Entry 4LVJ (X-ray diffraction, 2.17 A resolution); this record covers chains A and B of the 3 polymer chains in the assembly.

[Chain A]
Molecule: Plasmid recombination enzyme
From: Streptococcus agalactiae
Notes: fragment: Relaxase Domain of MobM protein
Reference sequence: P13925 (PRE_STRAG); residue numbers follow UniProt; this construct covers 2-199
Amino-acid sequence (198 residues; row label = number of the first residue in the row):
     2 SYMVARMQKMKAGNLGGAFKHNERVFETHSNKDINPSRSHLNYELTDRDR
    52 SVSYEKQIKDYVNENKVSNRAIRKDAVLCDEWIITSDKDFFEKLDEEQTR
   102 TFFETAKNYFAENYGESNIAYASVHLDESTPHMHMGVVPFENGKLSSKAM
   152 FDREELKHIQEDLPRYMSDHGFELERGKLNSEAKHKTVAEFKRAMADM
Disordered / not traced: 28-30, 197-199
Metal / ion sites: Mn2+: His22, His126, Glu129, His133, His135 (shared with 1 residue of chain C)
UniProt features mapped onto this chain:
  - binding site (DNA): Tyr44, Tyr115
Reported in the primary citation:
  - Mn2+ coordination: His22, His126, Glu129, His133, His135
  - binding site for ATAAAGTATAGTGTG oligonucleotide: Glu129
  - catalytic residues: Glu129
  - catalytic residues: Arg25 (proposed by the authors, not directly observed)
  - mutagenesis - H22A, H22Y, R25A: abolished catalytic activity
  - mutagenesis - Y44F: unchanged catalytic activity
  - mutagenesis - E129A, E129Q: decreased catalytic activity (relaxation activity)

[Chain B]
Molecule: ACTTTAT oligonucleotide
Notes: fragment: oligonucleotide_1 mimicking pMV158 oriT DNA hairpin
Sequence (7 nucleotides; numbered 1 to 7; the number before each row is that of its first residue):
     1 ACTTTAT

[Interface between chain A and chain B]
Residue-residue contacts (11; chain A residue first):
  Arg71(A) with DA6(B), phosphate contact; DT7(B), phosphate contact
  Ala72(A) with DA6(B), phosphate contact; DT7(B), hydrogen bond to the phosphate
  Arg74(A) with DT4(B), hydrogen bond to the base; DT5(B), hydrogen bond to the sugar; DA6(B), phosphate contact
  Lys75(A) with DT5(B), phosphate contact; DA6(B), hydrogen bond to the phosphate
  Asp76(A) with DT5(B), sugar contact
  Lys149(A) with DA1(B), base contact
Interface residues without a listed pair, chain A (8 interface residues in all): Asn70, Ile73
Interface residues without a listed pair, chain B (6 interface residues in all): DC2

[Overview]
8 residues of chain A and 6 residues of chain B are in contact, with 4 hydrogen bonds. Polar contacts include
Arg74(A)-DT4(B), Arg74(A)-DT5(B) and Ala72(A)-DT7(B). From the paper: catalytic residues Glu129(A) and
Arg25(A); H22A, H22Y and R25A of chain A abolish catalytic activity; 6 substitutions were tested in all.
Chain A is Plasmid recombination enzyme (Streptococcus agalactiae) and chain B is ACTTTAT oligonucleotide; the
structure, MobM Relaxase Domain (MOBV; Mob_Pre) bound to plasmid pMV158 oriT DNA (22nt). Mn-bound crystal
structure at ..., was determined by X-ray diffraction together with 5N2Q, 4LVI, 4LVK, 4LVL and 4LVM from the
same study.
